PDB entry 8XJV | electron microscopy, 3.60 A resolution | chains Au and CD of the 110 polymer chains in the assembly

# Chain Au
Molecule: 2124-nt DNA strand
Organism: synthetic construct
Sequence (2124 nucleotides; row label = number of the first residue in the row):
     1 GAGCATCCGG ATCCCCTGGA GAATCCCGGT GCCGAGGCCG CTCAATTGGT CGTAGACAGC
    61 TCTAGCACCG CTTAAACGCA CGTACGCGCT GTCCCCCGCG TTTTAACCGC CAAGGGGATT
   121 ACTCCCTAGT CTCCAGGCAC GTGTCACATA TATACATCCT GTTCCAGTGC CGGACCCGAG
   181 CATCCGGATC CCCTGGAGAA TCCCGGTGCC GAGGCCGCTC AATTGGTCGT AGACAGCTCT
   241 AGCACCGCTT AAACGCACGT ACGCGCTGTC CCCCGCGTTT TAACCGCCAA GGGGATTACT
   301 CCCTAGTCTC CAGGCACGTG TCACATATAT ACATCCTGTT CCAGTGCCGG ACCCGAGCAT
   361 CCGGATCCCC TGGAGAATCC CGGTGCCGAG GCCGCTCAAT TGGTCGTAGA CAGCTCTAGC
   421 ACCGCTTAAA CGCACGTACG CGCTGTCCCC CGCGTTTTAA CCGCCAAGGG GATTACTCCC
   481 TAGTCTCCAG GCACGTGTCA CATATATACA TCCTGTTCCA GTGCCGGACC CGAGCATCCG
   541 GATCCCCTGG AGAATCCCGG TGCCGAGGCC GCTCAATTGG TCGTAGACAG CTCTAGCACC
   601 GCTTAAACGC ACGTACGCGC TGTCCCCCGC GTTTTAACCG CCAAGGGGAT TACTCCCTAG
   661 TCTCCAGGCA CGTGTCACAT ATATACATCC TGTTCCAGTG CCGGACCCGA GCATCCGGAT
   721 CCCCTGGAGA ATCCCGGTGC CGAGGCCGCT CAATTGGTCG TAGACAGCTC TAGCACCGCT
   781 TAAACGCACG TACGCGCTGT CCCCCGCGTT TTAACCGCCA AGGGGATTAC TCCCTAGTCT
   841 CCAGGCACGT GTCACATATA TACATCCTGT TCCAGTGCCG GACCCGAGCA TCCGGATCCC
   901 CTGGAGAATC CCGGTGCCGA GGCCGCTCAA TTGGTCGTAG ACAGCTCTAG CACCGCTTAA
   961 ACGCACGTAC GCGCTGTCCC CCGCGTTTTA ACCGCCAAGG GGATTACTCC CTAGTCTCCA
  1021 GGCACGTGTC ACATATATAC ATCCTGTTCC AGTGCCGGAC CCGAGCATCC GGATCCCCTG
  1081 GAGAATCCCG GTGCCGAGGC CGCTCAATTG GTCGTAGACA GCTCTAGCAC CGCTTAAACG
  1141 CACGTACGCG CTGTCCCCCG CGTTTTAACC GCCAAGGGGA TTACTCCCTA GTCTCCAGGC
  1201 ACGTGTCACA TATATACATC CTGTTCCAGT GCCGGACCCG AGCATCCGGA TCCCCTGGAG
  1261 AATCCCGGTG CCGAGGCCGC TCAATTGGTC GTAGACAGCT CTAGCACCGC TTAAACGCAC
  1321 GTACGCGCTG TCCCCCGCGT TTTAACCGCC AAGGGGATTA CTCCCTAGTC TCCAGGCACG
  1381 TGTCACATAT ATACATCCTG TTCCAGTGCC GGACCCGAGC ATCCGGATCC CCTGGAGAAT
  1441 CCCGGTGCCG AGGCCGCTCA ATTGGTCGTA GACAGCTCTA GCACCGCTTA AACGCACGTA
  1501 CGCGCTGTCC CCCGCGTTTT AACCGCCAAG GGGATTACTC CCTAGTCTCC AGGCACGTGT
  1561 CACATATATA CATCCTGTTC CAGTGCCGGA CCCGAGCATC CGGATCCCCT GGAGAATCCC
  1621 GGTGCCGAGG CCGCTCAATT GGTCGTAGAC AGCTCTAGCA CCGCTTAAAC GCACGTACGC
  1681 GCTGTCCCCC GCGTTTTAAC CGCCAAGGGG ATTACTCCCT AGTCTCCAGG CACGTGTCAC
  1741 ATATATACAT CCTGTTCCAG TGCCGGACCC GAGCATCCGG ATCCCCTGGA GAATCCCGGT
  1801 GCCGAGGCCG CTCAATTGGT CGTAGACAGC TCTAGCACCG CTTAAACGCA CGTACGCGCT
  1861 GTCCCCCGCG TTTTAACCGC CAAGGGGATT ACTCCCTAGT CTCCAGGCAC GTGTCACATA
  1921 TATACATCCT GTTCCAGTGC CGGACCCGAG CATCCGGATC CCCTGGAGAA TCCCGGTGCC
  1981 GAGGCCGCTC AATTGGTCGT AGACAGCTCT AGCACCGCTT AAACGCACGT ACGCGCTGTC
  2041 CCCCGCGTTT TAACCGCCAA GGGGATTACT CCCTAGTCTC CAGGCACGTG TCACATATAT
  2101 ACATCCTGTT CCAGTGCCGG ACCC
Not modelled in the structure: 170-171, 2119-2124

# Chain CD
Molecule: Histone H4
Organism: Xenopus laevis
Reference sequence: P62799 (H4_XENLA); residues 286-388 here correspond to UniProt positions 1-103 (UniProt number = residue number - 285)
Amino-acid sequence (103 residues; numbered 286 to 388; the number before each row is that of its first residue):
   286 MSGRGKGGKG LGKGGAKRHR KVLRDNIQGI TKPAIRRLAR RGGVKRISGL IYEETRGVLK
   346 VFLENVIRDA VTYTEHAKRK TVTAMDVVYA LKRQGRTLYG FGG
Not modelled in the structure: 286-290, 388
Curated features (UniProtKB/Swiss-Prot):
  - DNA-binding region: Lys302 to Lys306
  - modified residue: Ser287 (N-acetylserine), Arg289 (Asymmetric dimethylarginine), Lys291 (N6-(2-hydroxyisobutyryl)lysine), Lys294 (N6-(2-hydroxyisobutyryl)lysine), Lys298 (N6-(2-hydroxyisobutyryl)lysine), Lys302 (N6-(2-hydroxyisobutyryl)lysine), Lys306 (N6,N6,N6-trimethyllysine), Lys317 (N6-(2-hydroxyisobutyryl)lysine), Lys330 (N6-(2-hydroxyisobutyryl)lysine), Ser333 (Phosphoserine), Tyr337 (Phosphotyrosine), Lys345 (N6-(2-hydroxyisobutyryl)lysine), Lys363 (N6-(2-hydroxyisobutyryl)lysine), Lys365 (N6-(2-hydroxyisobutyryl)lysine), Tyr374 (Phosphotyrosine), Lys377 (N6-(2-hydroxyisobutyryl)lysine)
  - cross-link (Glycyl lysine isopeptide (Lys-Gly)): Lys317 (interchain with G-Cter in UFM1), Lys377 (interchain with G-Cter in ubiquitin)

# How chain Au and chain CD interact
Contacting residue pairs (36):
  DA261(Au) - Arg331(CD)  hydrogen bond to the sugar
  DC262(Au) - Arg321(CD)  sugar contact
  DC262(Au) - Arg331(CD)  sugar contact
  DC262(Au) - Ile332(CD)  phosphate contact
  DC262(Au) - Ser333(CD)  phosphate contact
  DC262(Au) - Gly334(CD)  hydrogen bond to the phosphate
  DG263(Au) - Arg321(CD)  salt bridge to the phosphate
  DG263(Au) - Arg325(CD)  salt bridge to the phosphate
  DG263(Au) - Arg331(CD)  phosphate contact
  DG263(Au) - Ile332(CD)  hydrogen bond to the phosphate
  DG263(Au) - Tyr337(CD)  hydrogen bond to the phosphate
  DC264(Au) - Arg325(CD)  salt bridge to the phosphate
  DG268(Au) - Lys298(CD)  phosphate contact
  DG268(Au) - Lys302(CD)  base contact
  DT269(Au) - Gly297(CD)  phosphate contact
  DT269(Au) - Lys298(CD)  hydrogen bond to the phosphate
  DT269(Au) - Gly299(CD)  hydrogen bond to the phosphate
  DT269(Au) - Lys302(CD)  sugar contact
  DC270(Au) - Lys302(CD)  sugar contact
  DC270(Au) - His304(CD)  salt bridge to the phosphate
  DC271(Au) - Arg303(CD)  phosphate contact
  DC271(Au) - His304(CD)  phosphate contact
  DC271(Au) - Lys306(CD)  salt bridge to the phosphate
  DT281(Au) - Lys365(CD)  salt bridge to the phosphate
  DA282(Au) - Arg364(CD)  phosphate contact
  DA282(Au) - Lys365(CD)  hydrogen bond to the phosphate
  DA282(Au) - Thr366(CD)  hydrogen bond to the phosphate
  DA536(Au) - Lys294(CD)  salt bridge to the phosphate
  DT537(Au) - Gly293(CD)  sugar contact
  DC538(Au) - Lys291(CD)  sugar contact
  DC538(Au) - Gly292(CD)  sugar contact
  DC538(Au) - Gly293(CD)  phosphate contact
  DC539(Au) - Lys291(CD)  phosphate contact
  DC545(Au) - Leu308(CD)  phosphate contact
  DC545(Au) - Arg309(CD)  phosphate contact
  DC546(Au) - Leu308(CD)  phosphate contact
Interface residues without a listed pair, chain CD (25 interface residues in all): Leu296, Lys330

# In short
The interface between chain Au and chain CD involves 16 residues on one side and 25 on the other, with 8
hydrogen bonds and 7 salt bridges. Polar contacts include DA261(Au)-Arg331(CD), DC262(Au)-Gly334(CD) and
DG263(Au)-Ile332(CD). UniProt lists a DNA-binding region on chain CD.
Here chain Au is a 2124-nt DNA strand (synthetic construct) and chain CD is Histone H4 (Xenopus laevis). Entry
8XJV (Structural basis for the linker histone H5-nucleosome binding and chromatin compaction) was determined
by electron microscopy.
